PDB entry 7TI5 | electron microscopy, 2.40 A resolution | chains Z and A

[Chain Z]
Molecule: Dyslexia-associated protein KIAA0319-like protein
From: Homo sapiens
UniProt: Q8IZA0 (K319L_HUMAN); residue numbers follow UniProt; this construct covers 311-597
Chain sequence (290 residues; numbered 308 to 597; the number before each row is that of its first residue):
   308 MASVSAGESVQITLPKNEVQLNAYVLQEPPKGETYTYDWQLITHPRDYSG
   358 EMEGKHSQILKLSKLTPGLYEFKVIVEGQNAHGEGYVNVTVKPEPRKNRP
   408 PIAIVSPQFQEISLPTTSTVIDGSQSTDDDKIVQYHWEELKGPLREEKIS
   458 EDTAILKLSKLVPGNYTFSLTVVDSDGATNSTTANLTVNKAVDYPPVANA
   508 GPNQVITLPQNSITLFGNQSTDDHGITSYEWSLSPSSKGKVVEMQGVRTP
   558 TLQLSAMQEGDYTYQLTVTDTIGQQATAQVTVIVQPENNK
Not modelled in the structure: 308-311, 400-597
Construct notes: initiating methionine (308); expression tag (309-310)
Curated features (UniProtKB/Swiss-Prot):
  - glycosylation (N-linked (GlcNAc...) asparagine): N395, N472, N487, N525
What the authors report for this chain:
  - post-translational modification sites: N395 (citing earlier work)

[Chain A]
Molecule: Capsid protein
From: Adeno-associated virus
UniProt: Q5XXZ6 (Q5XXZ6_9VIRU); numbering as in UniProt (aligned over 1-726)
Chain sequence (726 residues; row label = number of the first residue in the row):
     1 MSFVDHPPDWLEEVGEGLREFLGLEAGPPKPKPNQQHQDQARGLVLPGYN
    51 YLGPGNGLDRGEPVNRADEVAREHDISYNEQLEAGDNPYLKYNHADAEFQ
   101 EKLADDTSFGGNLGKAVFQAKKRVLEPFGLVEEGAKTAPTGKRIDDHFPK
   151 RKKARTEEDSKPSTSSDAEAGPSGSQQLQIPAQPASSLGADTMSAGGGGP
   201 LGDNNQGADGVGNASGDWHCDSTWMGDRVVTKSTRTWVLPSYNNHQYREI
   251 KSGSVDGSNANAYFGYSTPWGYFDFNRFHSHWSPRDWQRLINNYWGFRPR
   301 SLRVKIFNIQVKEVTVQDSTTTIANNLTSTVQVFTDDDYQLPYVVGNGTE
   351 GCLPAFPPQVFTLPQYGYATLNRDNGDNPTERSSFFCLEYFPSKMLRTGN
   401 NFEFTYSFEEVPFHCSFAPSQNLFKLANPLVDQYLYRFVSTSATGAIQFQ
   451 KNLAGRYANTYKNWFPGPMGRTQGWNTSSGSSTNRVSVNNFSVSNRMNLE
   501 GASYQVNPQPNGMTNTLQGSNRYALENTMIFNAQNATPGTTSVYPEDNLL
   551 LTSESETQPVNRVAYNTGGQMATNAQNATTAPTVGTYNLQEVLPGSVWME
   601 RDVYLQGPIWAKIPETGAHFHPSPAMGGFGLKHPPPMMLIKNTPVPGNIT
   651 SFSDVPVSSFITQYSTGQVTVEMEWELKKENSKRWNPEIQYTNNYNDPQF
   701 VDFAPDGSGEYRTTRAIGTRYLTRPL
Not modelled in the structure: 1-208

[Interface between chain Z and chain A]
Chains Z and A do not touch in the deposited assembly.

[Summary]
Chain Z and chain A make no direct contact in this assembly. From the paper: a modification site at N395(Z).
Chain Z is Dyslexia-associated protein KIAA0319-like protein (Homo sapiens) and chain A is Capsid protein
(Adeno-associated virus); the structure, Adeno-associated virus Go.1 in Complex With Its Cellular Receptor
AAVR at 2.4 Angstroms Resolution, AAVGo.1 AAVR, was determined by electron microscopy, deposited together with
7TI4.
